PDB entry 2HDK | X-ray diffraction, 2.40 A resolution | chains A and B

[Chain A]
Molecule: Branched-chain-amino-acid aminotransferase, mitochondrial
Source organism: Homo sapiens
Notes: EC 2.6.1.42
Reference sequence: O15382 (BCAT2_HUMAN); residues 1-365 here correspond to UniProt positions 28-392 (UniProt number = residue number + 27)
Sequence (365 residues; each row starts with the number of its first residue):
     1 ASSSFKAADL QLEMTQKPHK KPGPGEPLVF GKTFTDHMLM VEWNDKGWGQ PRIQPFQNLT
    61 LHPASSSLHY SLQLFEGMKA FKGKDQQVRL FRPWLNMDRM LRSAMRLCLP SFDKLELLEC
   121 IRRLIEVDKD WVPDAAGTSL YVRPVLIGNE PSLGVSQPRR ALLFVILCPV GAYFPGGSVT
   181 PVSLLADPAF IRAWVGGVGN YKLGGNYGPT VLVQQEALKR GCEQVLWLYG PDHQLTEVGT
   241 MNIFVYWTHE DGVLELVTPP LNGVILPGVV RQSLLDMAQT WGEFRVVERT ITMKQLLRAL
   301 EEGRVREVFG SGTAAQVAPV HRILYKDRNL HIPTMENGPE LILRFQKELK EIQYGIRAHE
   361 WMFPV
Unresolved in the structure: 1-2
Covalently attached groups: pyridoxal phosphate (PLP) linked to K202
Construct notes: conflict R159 (Thr186 in O15382); engineered mutation A315 (Cys342 in O15382), A318 (Cys345 in O15382)
UniProt features mapped onto this chain:
  - binding site (substrate): Y141
  - modified residue: K202 (N6-(pyridoxal phosphate)lysine), K294 (N6-acetyllysine)

[Chain B]
Molecule: Branched-chain-amino-acid aminotransferase, mitochondrial
Source organism: Homo sapiens
Notes: EC 2.6.1.42
Reference sequence: O15382 (BCAT2_HUMAN); residues 501-865 here correspond to UniProt positions 28-392 (UniProt number = residue number - 473)
Sequence (365 residues; row label = number of the first residue in the row):
   501 ASSSFKAADL QLEMTQKPHK KPGPGEPLVF GKTFTDHMLM VEWNDKGWGQ PRIQPFQNLT
   561 LHPASSSLHY SLQLFEGMKA FKGKDQQVRL FRPWLNMDRM LRSAMRLCLP SFDKLELLEC
   621 IRRLIEVDKD WVPDAAGTSL YVRPVLIGNE PSLGVSQPRR ALLFVILCPV GAYFPGGSVT
   681 PVSLLADPAF IRAWVGGVGN YKLGGNYGPT VLVQQEALKR GCEQVLWLYG PDHQLTEVGT
   741 MNIFVYWTHE DGVLELVTPP LNGVILPGVV RQSLLDMAQT WGEFRVVERT ITMKQLLRAL
   801 EEGRVREVFG SGTAAQVAPV HRILYKDRNL HIPTMENGPE LILRFQKELK EIQYGIRAHE
   861 WMFPV
Unresolved in the structure: 501-502
Construct notes: conflict R659 (Thr186 in O15382); engineered mutation A815 (Cys342 in O15382), A818 (Cys345 in O15382)
UniProt features mapped onto this chain:
  - binding site (substrate): Y641
  - modified residue: K702 (N6-(pyridoxal phosphate)lysine), K794 (N6-acetyllysine)

[Chain A / chain B interface]
Residue-residue contacts (107):
  F30(A) with L653(B)
  G31(A) with S652(B); L653(B), hydrogen bond (backbone-backbone)
  F34(A) with H562(B); A564(B), hydrophobic; P651(B)
  M38(A) with P563(B), hydrophobic
  F56(A) with H562(B); P563(B), hydrophobic
  Q57(A) with P563(B)
  N58(A) with T560(B); L561(B); H562(B)
  L59(A) with L559(B); T560(B); L561(B), hydrogen bond (backbone-backbone); L568(B), hydrophobic
  T60(A) with N558(B); L559(B)
  L61(A) with N558(B); L559(B), hydrogen bond (backbone-backbone)
  H62(A) with F534(B); F556(B); N558(B)
  P63(A) with M538(B), hydrophobic; Q557(B); F664(B); I666(B)
  A64(A) with F534(B), hydrophobic
  S67(A) with L568(B); Q573(B), hydrogen bond (backbone-side chain)
  L68(A) with L559(B), hydrophobic; S567(B); L568(B), hydrophobic; Q573(B), hydrogen bond (backbone-side chain)
  H69(A) with Q573(B); F575(B); R643(B), hydrogen bond; V645(B); G704(B)
  Y70(A) with Q573(B); F575(B), hydrophobic; R643(B), hydrogen bond; G704(B); Y707(B), hydrophobic; G708(B), hydrogen bond (backbone-backbone)
  S71(A) with S571(B), hydrogen bond; Q573(B); G704(B); G705(B)
  Q73(A) with S567(B); L568(B), hydrogen bond (side chain-backbone); H569(B); Y570(B); S571(B); Q573(B)
  F75(A) with H569(B); Y570(B), hydrophobic
  R106(A) with P709(B), hydrogen bond (side chain-backbone); L712(B)
  L107(A) with G708(B); P709(B)
  C108(A) with V711(B), hydrophobic; L712(B), hydrophobic
  R143(A) with H569(B), hydrogen bond; Y570(B), hydrogen bond; L653(B)
  V145(A) with H569(B)
  E150(A) with K532(B), salt bridge
  P151(A) with F534(B)
  S152(A) with G531(B); K532(B)
  L153(A) with F530(B); G531(B), hydrogen bond (backbone-backbone); R643(B)
  S156(A) with V711(B)
  Q157(A) with V711(B); Q715(B)
  F164(A) with P563(B)
  I166(A) with P563(B), hydrophobic
  A189(A) with G696(B)
  I191(A) with V695(B); G696(B)
  W194(A) with I691(B); R692(B); A693(B); W694(B), hydrophobic
  V195(A) with I691(B)
  G196(A) with A689(B); I691(B), hydrogen bond (backbone-backbone)
  V198(A) with P709(B), hydrophobic
  G204(A) with H569(B); Y570(B); S571(B)
  G205(A) with S571(B)
  Y207(A) with Y570(B), hydrophobic
  G208(A) with Y570(B), hydrogen bond (backbone-backbone); L607(B)
  P209(A) with R606(B), hydrogen bond (backbone-side chain); V698(B), hydrophobic
  V211(A) with C608(B), hydrophobic; V655(B), hydrophobic; S656(B); Q657(B)
  L212(A) with R606(B); C608(B), hydrophobic
  Y229(A) with W694(B)
Other interface residues (no listed pair), chain A (57 interface residues in all): K32, L72, M105, Y141, I147, V155, C168, T210, V213, Q215
Other interface residues (no listed pair), chain B (58 interface residues in all): L572, M605, Y641, I647, C668, F690, T710, V713

[Overview]
57 residues of chain A and 58 residues of chain B are in contact, with 17 hydrogen bonds and 1 salt bridge.
Polar pairs include E150(A)-K532(B), S67(A)-Q573(B) and L68(A)-Q573(B). From UniProt: substrate-binding
residue Y141(A) on chain A; substrate-binding residue Y641(B) on chain B.
Chain A and chain B are both Branched-chain-amino-acid aminotransferase, mitochondrial (Homo sapiens); the
structure, Crystal Structure of Cys315Ala-Cys318Ala Mutant of Human Mitochondrial Branched Chain
Aminotransferase, was determined by X-ray diffraction, deposited together with 2HG8, 2HGW, 2HGX and 2HHF.
